Entry 2X82 (X-ray diffraction, 2.60 A resolution); this record covers chains A and B.

== Chain A (and B) ==
Name: Capsid protein P24
Organism: Human immunodeficiency virus type 2 (ISOLATE D194)
Notes: fragment: n-terminal domain, residues 136-280; chain B of this document is another copy of the same molecule, construct and numbering; everything in this record applies to it too
Sequence (145 residues; each row starts with the number of its first residue):
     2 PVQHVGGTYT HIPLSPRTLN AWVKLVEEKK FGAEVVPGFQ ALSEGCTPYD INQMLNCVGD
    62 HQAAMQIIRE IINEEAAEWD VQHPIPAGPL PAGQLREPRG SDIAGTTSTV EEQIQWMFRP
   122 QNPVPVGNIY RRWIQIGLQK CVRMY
From the paper describing this entry:
  - conformationally variable residues (loop rearrangement): A88

== Chain A / chain B interface ==
Pairs across the interface (29):
  P2(A) - R18(B)
  L15(A) - R18(B)
  R18(A) - P2(B)
  R18(A) - I13(B)
  R18(A) - P14(B)
  T19(A) - S16(B)  hydrogen bond
  T19(A) - R18(B)
  A22(A) - T19(B)
  A22(A) - L43(B)  hydrophobic
  K25(A) - A42(B)
  K25(A) - E45(B)  salt bridge
  L26(A) - A42(B)  hydrophobic
  E29(A) - P38(B)
  E29(A) - Q41(B)
  E35(A) - L26(B)
  E35(A) - E35(B)
  E35(A) - P38(B)
  P38(A) - K25(B)
  P38(A) - L26(B)  hydrophobic
  P38(A) - E29(B)
  Q41(A) - K25(B)
  A42(A) - R18(B)
  A42(A) - N21(B)
  A42(A) - A22(B)  hydrophobic
  A42(A) - K25(B)
  L43(A) - R18(B)
  L43(A) - T19(B)
  L43(A) - A22(B)  hydrophobic
  E45(A) - R18(B)  hydrogen bond (backbone-side chain)
Also at the interface, not in a pair above, chain A (19 interface residues in all): S16, K30, A34, G39, G46
Also at the interface, not in a pair above, chain B (20 interface residues in all): V3, Q4, G39

== Summary ==
19 residues of chain A face 20 of chain B across their interface, with 2 hydrogen bonds and 1 salt bridge.
Among the polar pairs are K25(A)-E45(B), T19(A)-S16(B) and E45(A)-R18(B). From the paper: conformational
variability at A88(A).
Chain A and chain B are both Capsid protein P24 (Human immunodeficiency virus type 2 (ISOLATE D194)); the
structure, Evolutionary basis of HIV restriction by the antiretroviral TRIMCyp, was determined by X-ray
diffraction, deposited together with 2X83.
